8SZM - chains H and N of the 14 polymer chains in the assembly; structure by X-ray diffraction, 2.35 A resolution.

[Chain H (and N)]
Name: ATP-dependent Clp protease proteolytic subunit
Source organism: Escherichia coli
Notes: EC 3.4.21.92; chain N of this document is another copy of the same molecule, construct and numbering; everything in this record applies to it too
UniProtKB: C3TLT2 (C3TLT2_ECOLX); residues 1-207 here = UniProt positions 1-207
Amino-acid sequence (207 residues; row label = number of the first residue in the row):
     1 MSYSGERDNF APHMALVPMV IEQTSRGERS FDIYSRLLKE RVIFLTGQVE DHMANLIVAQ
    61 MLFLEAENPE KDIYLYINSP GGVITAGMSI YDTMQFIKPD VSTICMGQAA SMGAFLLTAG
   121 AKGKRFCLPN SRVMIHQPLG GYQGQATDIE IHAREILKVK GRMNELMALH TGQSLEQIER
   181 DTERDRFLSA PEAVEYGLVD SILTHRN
Unresolved in the structure: 1-16, 22-30 (chain N: 1-16, 20-30)

[Interface between chain H and chain N]
Pairs across the interface (57; chain H residue first):
  F31(H) with M19(N)
  S35(H) with P18(N); M19(N), hydrogen bond (side chain-backbone)
  D51(H) with T46(N); N78(N), hydrogen bond
  H52(H) with T46(N)
  N55(H) with Y34(N), hydrogen bond; F44(N); T46(N), hydrogen bond; M106(N)
  L56(H) with P18(N); I33(N), hydrophobic; Y34(N), hydrogen bond (backbone-side chain)
  V58(H) with M106(N), hydrophobic
  A59(H) with I33(N); Y34(N), hydrophobic; L37(N)
  Q60(H) with P18(N); I33(N)
  L62(H) with F44(N), hydrophobic; Y76(N)
  F63(H) with I33(N), hydrophobic; L37(N), hydrophobic
  E65(H) with R206(N), salt bridge
  A66(H) with E40(N)
  T85(H) with G107(N); Q108(N); R132(N)
  M88(H) with N130(N)
  S89(H) with M106(N); G107(N)
  Y91(H) with N130(N)
  D92(H) with L128(N); P129(N); N130(N), hydrogen bond; S131(N), hydrogen bond (side chain-backbone)
  Q95(H) with T204(N); H205(N), hydrogen bond (backbone-side chain)
  F96(H) with L203(N), hydrophobic; T204(N); H205(N); R206(N), hydrogen bond (backbone-backbone)
  K98(H) with R206(N); N207(N), hydrogen bond (side chain-backbone)
  Q145(H) with R184(N), hydrogen bond
  T147(H) with R184(N)
  D148(H) with R184(N), salt bridge
  I151(H) with R184(N); D185(N)
  H152(H) with D185(N), salt bridge; F187(N)
  E155(H) with R132(N), salt bridge; F187(N)
  V159(H) with R132(N)
  R162(H) with P129(N); N130(N), hydrogen bond
  L166(H) with N130(N)
Interface residues without a listed pair, chain H (35 interface residues in all): M19, L38, A86, T93, Y142
Interface residues without a listed pair, chain N (30 interface residues in all): V17, R36, G47, P80

[Summary]
35 residues of chain H face 30 of chain N across their interface, with 12 hydrogen bonds and 4 salt bridges.
Polar contacts include E65(H)-R206(N), D148(H)-R184(N) and H152(H)-D185(N).
Chain H and chain N are both ATP-dependent Clp protease proteolytic subunit (Escherichia coli); the structure,
Crystal structure of E. coli ClpP protease in complex with phosphine oxide compound ACP6-12, was determined by
X-ray diffraction (same publication as 8SZN).
